4RAD - chains A and B of the 4 polymer chains in the assembly; structure by X-ray diffraction, 2.00 A resolution.

[Chain A (and B)]
Name: Hypoxanthine-guanine phosphoribosyltransferase
Source organism: Homo sapiens
Notes: EC 2.4.2.8; chain B of this document is another copy of the same molecule, construct and numbering; everything in this record applies to it too
Reference sequence: P00492 (HPRT_HUMAN); residues 1-217 here correspond to UniProt positions 2-218 (UniProt number = residue number + 1)
Sequence (217 residues; each row starts with the number of its first residue):
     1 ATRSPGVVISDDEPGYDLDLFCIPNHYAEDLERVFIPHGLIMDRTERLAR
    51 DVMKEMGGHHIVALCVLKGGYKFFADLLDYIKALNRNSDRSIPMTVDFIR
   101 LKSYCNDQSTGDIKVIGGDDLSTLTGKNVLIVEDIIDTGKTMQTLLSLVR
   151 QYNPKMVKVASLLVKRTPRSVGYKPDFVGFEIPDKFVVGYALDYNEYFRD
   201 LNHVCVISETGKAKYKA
Disordered / not traced: 1-4, 102-114, 171-173 (chain B: 1-3, 104-110)
Swiss-Prot annotation at these positions:
  - active site: Asp137 (Proton acceptor)
  - binding site (GMP): Lys68, Glu133 to Thr141, Lys165, Lys185 to Val187, Asp193
  - binding site (Mg(2+)): Asp193
  - modified residue: Ala1 (N-acetylalanine), Lys102 (N6-acetyllysine), Thr141 (Phosphothreonine)
  - cross-link: Lys114 (Glycyl lysine isopeptide (Lys-Gly) (interchain with G-Cter in SUMO1))
Bound ions: Mg2+: Glu133, Ile135
Small-molecule neighbours: 3L5 ((2-{[2-(2-amino-6-oxo-3,6-dihydro-9H-purin-9-yl)ethyl][2-(2-phosphonoethoxy)ethyl]amino}ethyl)phosphonic acid): Leu67, Lys68, Gly69, Arg100, Asp134, Ile135, Ile136, Asp137, Thr138, Gly139, Lys140, Thr141, Lys165, Lys185, Phe186, Val187, Leu192, Asp193, Glu196, Arg199

[Interface between chain A and chain B]
Residue-residue contacts - 34 pairs, chain A then chain B:
  Gly6(A) with Leu20(B)
  Val7(A) with Leu20(B), hydrophobic
  Tyr16(A) with Val7(B), hydrophobic; Tyr16(B); Leu40(B)
  Asp19(A) with Arg47(B), hydrogen bond (backbone-side chain)
  Leu20(A) with Ser4(B); Gly6(B); Val7(B), hydrophobic; Arg44(B), hydrogen bond (backbone-side chain); Arg47(B)
  Phe21(A) with Leu40(B), hydrophobic; Asp43(B); Arg47(B), hydrogen bond (backbone-side chain)
  Cys22(A) with Glu46(B)
  Pro37(A) with Asp43(B)
  His38(A) with Asp43(B), hydrogen bond (backbone-side chain)
  Gly39(A) with Gly39(B); Asp43(B), hydrogen bond (backbone-side chain)
  Leu40(A) with Tyr16(B); Phe21(B), hydrophobic; Pro37(B), hydrophobic
  Asp43(A) with Phe21(B); Pro37(B); His38(B), hydrogen bond (side chain-backbone); Gly39(B), hydrogen bond (side chain-backbone); His203(B)
  Arg44(A) with Leu20(B), hydrogen bond (side chain-backbone)
  Glu46(A) with Cys22(B)
  Arg47(A) with Asp19(B), hydrogen bond (side chain-backbone); Leu20(B); Phe21(B); Cys22(B)
  His203(A) with Asp43(B)
Other interface residues (no listed pair), chain A (19 interface residues in all): Leu18, Arg50, Asn202

[Overview]
19 residues of chain A face 17 of chain B across their interface, with 9 hydrogen bonds. Among the polar pairs
are Asp19(A)-Arg47(B), Leu20(A)-Arg44(B) and Phe21(A)-Arg47(B). Ligands of chain A: compound 3L5.
Chain A and chain B are both Hypoxanthine-guanine phosphoribosyltransferase (Homo sapiens); the structure,
Aza-acyclic nucleoside phosphonates containing a second phosphonate group as inhibitors of the human,
Plasmodium falciparum and ..., was determined by X-ray diffraction (same publication as 4RAB, 4RAC, 4RAN, 4RAO
and 4RAQ).
